Entry 9B40 (electron microscopy, 2.90 A resolution); this record covers chains A and K of the 19 polymer chains in the assembly.

# Chain A
Name: gp26 Major capsid
Source organism: Pseudomonas virus Pa193
Reference sequence: A0A5P1KVB7 (A0A5P1KVB7_9CAUD); residues 1-382 here = UniProt positions 1-382
Sequence (382 residues; each row starts with the number of its first residue):
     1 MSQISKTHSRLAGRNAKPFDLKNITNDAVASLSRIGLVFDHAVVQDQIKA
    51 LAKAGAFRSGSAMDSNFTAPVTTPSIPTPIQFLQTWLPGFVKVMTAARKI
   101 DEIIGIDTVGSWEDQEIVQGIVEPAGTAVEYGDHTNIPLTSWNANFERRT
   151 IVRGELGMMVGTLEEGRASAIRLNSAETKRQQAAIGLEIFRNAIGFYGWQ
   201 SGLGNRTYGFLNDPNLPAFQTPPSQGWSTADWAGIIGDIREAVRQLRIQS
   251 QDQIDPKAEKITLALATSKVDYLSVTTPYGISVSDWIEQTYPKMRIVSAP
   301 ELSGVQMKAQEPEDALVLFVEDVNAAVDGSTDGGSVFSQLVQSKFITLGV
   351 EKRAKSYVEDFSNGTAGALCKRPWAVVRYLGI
Unresolved in the structure: 1-65

# Chain K
Name: gp25 Decorating protein
Source organism: Pseudomonas virus Pa193
Reference sequence: A0A5P1KV95 (A0A5P1KV95_9CAUD); residue numbers follow UniProt; this construct covers 1-211
Sequence (211 residues; row label = number of the first residue in the row):
     1 MFQKQVYRQYTPGFPGDLIEDGPKRARPGRIMSLSAVNPAATATGPNRIS
    51 RAFGYAGDVSALGEGQPKTIAARASEVVIGGANFFGVLGHPKHYALFGSA
   101 GDSLAPSYDLPDGAEGEFFDMATGLVVEIFNGAATALDLDYGDLVAYVPN
   151 NLPTADNALGLPAGALVGFKAGSMPTGLVQIPNARIVNAISLPAQSAGNL
   201 VAGVTIVQLTQ

# Interface between chain A and chain K
Contacting residue pairs - 52 pairs, chain A then chain K:
  Val-118(A) with Leu-104(K), hydrophobic
  Gln-119(A) with Phe-2(K)
  Ile-121(A) with Met-1(K); Phe-2(K), hydrophobic
  Glu-123(A) with Phe-14(K)
  Pro-124(A) with Tyr-10(K)
  Ala-125(A) with Thr-11(K); Gly-13(K); Phe-14(K), hydrophobic
  Gly-126(A) with Thr-11(K), hydrogen bond (backbone-backbone); Pro-12(K)
  Thr-127(A) with Tyr-10(K); Pro-12(K)
  Asn-136(A) with Glu-20(K), hydrogen bond; Asp-21(K); Thr-123(K)
  Ile-137(A) with Ile-19(K); Glu-20(K); Asp-21(K), hydrogen bond (backbone-backbone)
  Pro-138(A) with Ile-19(K)
  Leu-139(A) with Leu-18(K); Ile-19(K), hydrogen bond (backbone-backbone)
  Ser-141(A) with Phe-14(K); Asp-17(K), hydrogen bond
  Trp-142(A) with Phe-14(K); Lys-92(K), hydrogen bond (backbone-side chain)
  Asn-143(A) with Phe-14(K)
  Asn-145(A) with Met-1(K)
  Phe-146(A) with Met-1(K)
  Glu-147(A) with Met-1(K); Phe-2(K)
  Arg-148(A) with Asp-102(K), salt bridge; Ser-103(K), hydrogen bond; Leu-104(K)
  Asn-215(A) with Met-1(K); Phe-2(K); Lys-4(K)
  Leu-216(A) with Lys-4(K), hydrogen bond (backbone-side chain)
  Pro-217(A) with Lys-4(K)
  Gln-249(A) with Val-6(K)
  Ser-250(A) with Val-6(K)
  Gln-251(A) with Val-6(K); Arg-8(K)
  Leu-369(A) with Phe-2(K), hydrophobic
  Cys-370(A) with Phe-2(K)
  Lys-371(A) with Phe-2(K)
  Pro-373(A) with Gln-3(K); Lys-4(K)
  Trp-374(A) with Gln-3(K), hydrogen bond; Lys-4(K); Gln-5(K); Val-6(K), hydrophobic
Also at the interface, not in a pair above, chain A (33 interface residues in all): Pro-214, Asp-328, Arg-372
Also at the interface, not in a pair above, chain K (25 interface residues in all): Leu-96, Gly-101, Pro-106

# Overview
33 residues of chain A and 25 residues of chain K are in contact, with 9 hydrogen bonds and 1 salt bridge.
Among the polar pairs are Arg-148(A)/Asp-102(K), Asn-136(A)/Glu-20(K) and Ser-141(A)/Asp-17(K).
Here chain A is gp26 Major capsid and chain K is gp25 Decorating protein, both from Pseudomonas virus Pa193.
Entry 9B40 (Pseudomonas phage Pa193 5-fold vertex (capsid, decorating, and scaffolding proteins)) was
determined by electron microscopy (same publication as 9B41 and 9B42).
